PDB entry 8HH2 | electron microscopy, 3.00 A resolution | chains D and G of the 7 polymer chains in the assembly

== Chain D ==
Protein: ATP synthase subunit beta
Organism: Bacillus sp. PS3
Notes: EC 7.1.2.2
Reference sequence: A0A0M4U1P9 (A0A0M4U1P9_BACP3); numbering as in UniProt (aligned over 1-473)
Chain sequence (484 residues; row label = number of the first residue in the row; numbers below 1 keep their minus sign (Met-10 is residue -10)):
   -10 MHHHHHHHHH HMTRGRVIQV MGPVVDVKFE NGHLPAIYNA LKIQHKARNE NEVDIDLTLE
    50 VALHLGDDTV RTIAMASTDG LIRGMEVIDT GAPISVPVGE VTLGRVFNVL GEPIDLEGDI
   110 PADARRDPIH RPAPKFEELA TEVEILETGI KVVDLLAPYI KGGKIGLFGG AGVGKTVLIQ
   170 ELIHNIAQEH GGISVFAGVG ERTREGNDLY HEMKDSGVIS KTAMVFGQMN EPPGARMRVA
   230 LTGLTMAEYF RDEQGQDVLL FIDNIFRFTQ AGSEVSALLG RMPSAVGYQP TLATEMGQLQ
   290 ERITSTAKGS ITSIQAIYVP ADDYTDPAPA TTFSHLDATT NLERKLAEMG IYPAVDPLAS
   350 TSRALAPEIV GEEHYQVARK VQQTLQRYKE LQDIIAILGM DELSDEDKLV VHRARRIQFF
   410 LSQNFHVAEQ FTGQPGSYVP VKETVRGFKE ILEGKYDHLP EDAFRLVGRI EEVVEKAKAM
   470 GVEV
Unresolved in the structure: -10 to 0, 472-473
Differences from the reference sequence: initiating methionine (-10); expression tag (-9 to 0)
Ligand contacts: ADP (adenosine-5'-diphosphate): Gly159, Ala160, Gly161, Val162, Gly163, Lys164, Thr165, Val166, Glu194, Tyr341, Phe414, Ala417, Phe420, Thr421

== Chain G ==
Protein: ATP synthase gamma chain
Organism: Bacillus sp. PS3
Reference sequence: A0A0M4TPJ7 (A0A0M4TPJ7_BACP3); residues 2-285 here = UniProt positions 2-285
Chain sequence (284 residues; numbered 2 to 285; the number before each row is that of its first residue):
     2 ASLRDIKTRI NATKKTSQIT KAMEMVSTSK LNRAEQNAKS FVPYMEKIQE VVANVALGAG
    62 GASHPMLVSR PVKKTGYLVI TSDRGLAGAY NSNVLRLVYQ TIQKRHASPD EYAIIVIGRV
   122 GLSFFRKRNM PVILDITRLP DQPSFADIKE IARKTVGLFA DGTFDELYMY YNHYVSAIQQ
   182 EVTERKLLPL TDLAENKQRT VYEFEPSQEE ILDVLLPQYA ESLIYGALLD AKASEHAARM
   242 TAMKNATDNA NELIRTLTLS YNRARQAAIT QEITEIVAGA NALQ
Unresolved in the structure: 285

== Chain D / chain G interface ==
Pairs across the interface (14):
  Gly269(D) with Leu284(G)
  Pro272(D) with Ile277(G); Gly280(G); Ala281(G)
  Ser273(D) with Ile277(G)
  Ala274(D) with Glu273(G)
  Ala310(D) with Arg5(G), hydrogen bond (backbone-side chain)
  Asp312(D) with Arg5(G)
  Asp382(D) with Lys16(G); Ile20(G)
  Ile383(D) with Ile20(G), hydrophobic
  Ile386(D) with Ile20(G), hydrophobic
  Leu387(D) with Met24(G), hydrophobic
  Glu391(D) with Arg85(G), salt bridge
Other interface residues (no listed pair), chain D (13 interface residues in all): Arg270, Met271
Other interface residues (no listed pair), chain G (11 interface residues in all): Leu87

== Summary ==
The interface between chain D and chain G involves 13 residues on one side and 11 on the other; the contacts
include 1 hydrogen bond and 1 salt bridge. Polar pairs include Glu391(D)-Arg85(G) and Ala310(D)-Arg5(G). Chain
D binds ADP.
Here chain D is ATP synthase subunit beta and chain G is ATP synthase gamma chain, both from Bacillus sp. PS3.
Entry 8HH2 (F1 domain of FoF1-ATPase from Bacillus PS3,post-hyd,highATP) was determined by electron microscopy
together with 8HH1, 8HH3, 8HH4, 8HH5, 8HH6, 8HH7 and 5 further entries from the same study.
